Entry 5XJO (X-ray diffraction, 2.63 A resolution); this record covers chains A and E of the 3 polymer chains in the assembly.

[Chain A]
Name: LRR receptor-like serine/threonine-protein kinase ERL1
From: Arabidopsis thaliana
Notes: EC 2.7.11.1
Reference sequence: C0LGW6 (ERL1_ARATH); residue numbers follow UniProt; this construct covers 28-566
Sequence (539 residues; row label = number of the first residue in the row):
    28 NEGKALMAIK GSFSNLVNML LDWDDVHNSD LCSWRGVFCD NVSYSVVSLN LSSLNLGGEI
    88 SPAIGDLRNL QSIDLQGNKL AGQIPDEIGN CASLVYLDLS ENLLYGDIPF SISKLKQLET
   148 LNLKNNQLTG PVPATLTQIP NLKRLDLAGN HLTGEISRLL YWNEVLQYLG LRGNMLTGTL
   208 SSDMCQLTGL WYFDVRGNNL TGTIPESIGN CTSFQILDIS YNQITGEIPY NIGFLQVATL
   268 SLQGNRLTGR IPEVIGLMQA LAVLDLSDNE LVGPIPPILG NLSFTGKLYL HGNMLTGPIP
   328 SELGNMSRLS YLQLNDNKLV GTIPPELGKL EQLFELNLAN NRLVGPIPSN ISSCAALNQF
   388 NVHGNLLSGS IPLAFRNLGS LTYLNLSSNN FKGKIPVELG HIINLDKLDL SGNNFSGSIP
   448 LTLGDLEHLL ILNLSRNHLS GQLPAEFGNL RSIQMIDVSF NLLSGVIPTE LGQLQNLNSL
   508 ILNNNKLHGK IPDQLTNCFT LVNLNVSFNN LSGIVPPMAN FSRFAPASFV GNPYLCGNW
Unresolved in the structure: 551-566
Disulfide bonds: Cys-59/Cys-66
Differences from the reference sequence: conflict Ala-546 (Lys in C0LGW6)
UniProt features mapped onto this chain:
  - glycosylation (N-linked (GlcNAc...) asparagine): Asn-68, Asn-77, Asn-226, Asn-237, Asn-308, Asn-332, Asn-377, Asn-412, Asn-441, Asn-460, Asn-532, Asn-537, Asn-547

[Chain E]
Name: Protein EPIDERMAL PATTERNING FACTOR 1
From: Arabidopsis thaliana
Reference sequence: Q8S8I4 (EPF1_ARATH); residues 1-52 here correspond to UniProt positions 53-104 (UniProt number = residue number + 52)
Sequence (52 residues; each row starts with the number of its first residue):
     1 AGSRLPDCSH ACGSCSPCRL VMVSFVCASV EEAETCPMAY KCMCNNKSYP VP
Unresolved in the structure: 26-35
Disulfide bonds: Cys-8/Cys-42, Cys-12/Cys-18, Cys-15/Cys-44
UniProt features mapped onto this chain:
  - glycosylation: Asn-46 (N-linked (GlcNAc...) asparagine)
From the paper describing this entry:
  - contacts within the chain: Ala-11/Pro-52

[Chain A / chain E interface]
Contacting residue pairs - 27 pairs, chain A then chain E:
  Trp-218(A) / Phe-25(E)  hydrophobic
  Gln-242(A) / Ala-39(E)
  Gln-242(A) / Tyr-40(E)
  Gln-242(A) / Lys-41(E)
  Ile-243(A) / Phe-25(E)  hydrophobic
  Gly-260(A) / Gly-2(E)  hydrogen bond (backbone-backbone)
  Phe-261(A) / Ala-1(E)  hydrophobic
  Leu-262(A) / Ser-3(E)
  Gln-263(A) / Gly-2(E)  hydrogen bond (side chain-backbone)
  Gln-263(A) / Ser-3(E)
  Ala-265(A) / Met-38(E)
  Ala-265(A) / Ala-39(E)  hydrophobic
  Ala-265(A) / Tyr-40(E)  hydrophobic
  Thr-266(A) / Pro-37(E)
  Thr-266(A) / Met-38(E)  hydrogen bond (side chain-backbone)
  Leu-284(A) / Gly-2(E)
  Leu-284(A) / Ser-3(E)  hydrogen bond (backbone-backbone)
  Met-285(A) / Ser-3(E)
  Gln-286(A) / Ser-3(E)  hydrogen bond (backbone-side chain)
  Ala-287(A) / Ser-3(E)  hydrogen bond (backbone-side chain)
  Ala-287(A) / Arg-4(E)
  Ala-287(A) / Tyr-40(E)  hydrogen bond (backbone-side chain)
  Leu-288(A) / Tyr-40(E)
  Ala-289(A) / Met-22(E)  hydrophobic
  Ala-289(A) / Tyr-40(E)
  Val-290(A) / Met-38(E)  hydrophobic
  Phe-311(A) / Leu-5(E)  hydrophobic
Also at the interface, not in a pair above, chain A (19 interface residues in all): Tyr-257, Val-281
The authors on this interface:
  - specific contacts: Gln-263(A)/Gly-2(E) (hydrogen bond), Ala-265(A)/Tyr-40(E) (hydrophobic contact), Thr-266(A)/Met-38(E) (hydrogen bond), Leu-284(A)/Ser-3(E) (hydrogen bond), Leu-284(A)/Gly-2(E) (hydrophobic contact), Gln-286(A)/Ser-3(E) (hydrogen bond), Ala-287(A)/Ser-3(E) (hydrogen bond), Ala-289(A)/Tyr-40(E) (hydrophobic contact), Val-290(A)/Met-38(E), Phe-311(A)/Leu-5(E) (hydrophobic contact)
  - hot spots on chain E (mutagenesis) - S3R: decreased binding to TMMLRR-ERL1LRR complex

[In short]
Chain A and chain E form an interface of 19 and 12 residues respectively; the contacts include 7 hydrogen
bonds. Among the polar pairs are Gln-263(A)/Gly-2(E), Thr-266(A)/Met-38(E) and Gln-286(A)/Ser-3(E). The paper
describes hydrogen bonds between Gln-263(A) and Gly-2(E), Thr-266(A) and Met-38(E) and Leu-284(A) and Ser-3(E)
among others; hydrophobic contacts between Ala-265(A) and Tyr-40(E), Leu-284(A) and Gly-2(E) and Ala-289(A)
and Tyr-40(E) among others; a contact between Val-290(A) and Met-38(E). The paper reports that S3R of chain E
reduces binding to TMMLRR-ERL1LRR complex; contacts within the chain involving Ala-11(E) and Pro-52(E).
Here chain A is LRR receptor-like serine/threonine-protein kinase ERL1 and chain E is Protein EPIDERMAL
PATTERNING FACTOR 1, both from Arabidopsis thaliana. Entry 5XJO (Plant receptor ERL1-TMM in complex with
peptide EPF1) was determined by X-ray diffraction (same publication as 5XKJ and 5XKN).
